PDB entry 6BM6 | X-ray diffraction, 1.50 A resolution | chain A

Chain A:
Molecule: Methionine synthase
Source organism: Escherichia coli
Notes: EC 2.1.1.13; fragment: reactivation domain
Reference sequence: P13009 (METH_ECOLI); numbering as in UniProt (aligned over 897-1227)
Sequence (333 residues; row label = number of the first residue in the row):
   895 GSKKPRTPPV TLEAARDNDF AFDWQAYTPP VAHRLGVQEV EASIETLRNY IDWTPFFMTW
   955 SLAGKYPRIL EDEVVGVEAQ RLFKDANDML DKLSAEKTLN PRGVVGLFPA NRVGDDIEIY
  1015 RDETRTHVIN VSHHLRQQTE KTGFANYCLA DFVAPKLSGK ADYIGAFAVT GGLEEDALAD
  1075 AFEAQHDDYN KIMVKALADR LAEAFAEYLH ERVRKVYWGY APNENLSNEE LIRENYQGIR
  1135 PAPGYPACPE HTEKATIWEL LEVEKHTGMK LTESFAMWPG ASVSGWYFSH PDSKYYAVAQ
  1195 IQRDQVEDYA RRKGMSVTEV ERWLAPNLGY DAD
Disordered / not traced: 895-900, 1226-1227
Construct notes: expression tag (895-896)
UniProt features mapped onto this chain:
  - binding site (S-adenosyl-L-methionine): D946, R1134, Y1189, Y1190
Ligand contacts: S-adenosylhomocysteine (SAH): D946, P949, R1094, E1097, E1101, I1126, E1128, R1134, P1135, A1136, Y1139, P1140, A1141, C1142, Y1189, Y1190
What the authors report for this chain:
  - binding site for S-adenosylhomocysteine: E1097

Summary:
Ligands of chain A: S-adenosylhomocysteine. UniProt lists 4 S-adenosyl-L-methionine-binding residues. The
paper reports a binding site for S-adenosylhomocysteine at E1097.
Chain A is Methionine synthase (Escherichia coli); the structure, Crystal Structure of the MetH Reactivation
Domain bound to AdoHcy, was determined by X-ray diffraction together with 6BDY and 6BM5 from the same study.
